Entry 2OR1 (X-ray diffraction, 2.50 A resolution); this record covers chains B and R of the 4 polymer chains in the assembly.

# Chain B
Molecule: 20-nt DNA strand
Sequence (20 nucleotides; row label = number of the first residue in the row):
     1 TATACAAGAAAGTTTGTACT

# Chain R
Molecule: 434 repressor
Organism: Phage 434
Reference sequence: P16117 (RPC1_BP434); numbering as in UniProt (aligned over 1-69)
Sequence (69 residues; numbered 1 to 69; the number before each row is that of its first residue):
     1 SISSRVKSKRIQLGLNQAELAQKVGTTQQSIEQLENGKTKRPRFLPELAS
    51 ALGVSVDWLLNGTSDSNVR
Not modelled in the structure: 64-69

# Chain B / chain R interface
Pairs across the interface - 18 pairs, chain B then chain R:
  DG12(B) with Thr39(R), phosphate contact; Lys40(R), hydrogen bond to the phosphate; Arg41(R), hydrogen bond to the phosphate; Pro42(R), phosphate contact; Arg43(R), hydrogen bond to the phosphate
  DT13(B) with Ser30(R), sugar contact; Gln33(R), base contact; Pro42(R), phosphate contact; Arg43(R), hydrogen bond to the phosphate; Phe44(R), phosphate contact
  DT14(B) with Thr26(R), phosphate contact; Thr27(R), phosphate contact; Gln29(R), base contact; Ser30(R), base contact; Gln33(R), hydrogen bond to the base
  DT15(B) with Thr27(R), base contact; Gln29(R), base contact
  DG16(B) with Gln29(R), hydrogen bond to the base

# Summary
5 residues of chain B face 11 of chain R across their interface; the contacts include 6 hydrogen bonds. Polar
pairs include DT14(B)-Gln33(R), DG16(B)-Gln29(R) and DG12(B)-Lys40(R).
Here chain B is a 20-nt DNA strand and chain R is 434 repressor (Phage 434). Entry 2OR1 (Recognition of a DNA
operator by the repressor of phage 434. A view at high resolution) was determined by X-ray diffraction.
